PDB entry 7T8V | X-ray diffraction, 2.30 A resolution | chain A

# Chain A
Molecule: Chaetomium alpha glucosidase
From: Chaetomium thermophilum var. thermophilum DSM 1495
UniProt: G0SFD1 (G0SFD1_CHATD); residue numbers follow UniProt; this construct covers 30-809
Amino-acid sequence (819 residues; numbered -1 to 817; the number before each row is that of its first residue; numbers below 1 keep their minus sign (Met-1 is residue -1)):
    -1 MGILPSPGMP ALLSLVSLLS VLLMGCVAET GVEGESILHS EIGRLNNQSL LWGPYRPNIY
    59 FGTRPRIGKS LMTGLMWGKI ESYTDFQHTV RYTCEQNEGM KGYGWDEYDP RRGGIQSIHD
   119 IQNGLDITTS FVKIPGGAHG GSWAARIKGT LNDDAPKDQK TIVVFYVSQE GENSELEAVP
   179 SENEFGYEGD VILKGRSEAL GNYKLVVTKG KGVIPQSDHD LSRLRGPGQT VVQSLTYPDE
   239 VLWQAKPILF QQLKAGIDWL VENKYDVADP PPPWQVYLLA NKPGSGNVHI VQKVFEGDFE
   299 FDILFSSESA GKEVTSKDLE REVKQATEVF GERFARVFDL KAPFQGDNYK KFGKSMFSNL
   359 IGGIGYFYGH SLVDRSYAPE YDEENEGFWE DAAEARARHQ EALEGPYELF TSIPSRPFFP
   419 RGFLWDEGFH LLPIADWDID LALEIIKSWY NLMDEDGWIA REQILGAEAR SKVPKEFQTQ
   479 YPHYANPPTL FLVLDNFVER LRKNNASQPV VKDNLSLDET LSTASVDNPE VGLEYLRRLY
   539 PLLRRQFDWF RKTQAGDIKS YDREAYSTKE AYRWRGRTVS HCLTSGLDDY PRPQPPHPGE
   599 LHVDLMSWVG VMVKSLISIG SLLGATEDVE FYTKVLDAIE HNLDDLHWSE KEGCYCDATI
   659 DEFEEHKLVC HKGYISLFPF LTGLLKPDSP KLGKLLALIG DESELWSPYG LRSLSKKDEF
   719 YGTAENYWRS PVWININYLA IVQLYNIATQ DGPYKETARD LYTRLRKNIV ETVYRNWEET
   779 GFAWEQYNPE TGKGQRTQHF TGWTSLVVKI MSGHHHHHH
Not modelled in the structure: -1 to 35, 502-514, 814-817
Construct notes: initiating methionine (-1); expression tag (0-29, 810-817)
Cystine bridges: Cys654-Cys668
Covalent attachments: N-acetylglucosamine (NAG) linked to Asn45
Small-molecule neighbours: W9Y ((1S,2S,3R,4S,5S)-1-(hydroxymethyl)-5-[(6-{[2-nitro-4-(1H-1,2,3-triazol-1-yl)phenyl]amino}hexyl)amino]cyclohexane-1,2,3,4-tetrol): Pro412, Phe417, Arg419, Phe421, Trp423, Asp424, Lys470, Val471, Pro472, Phe475, Gly584, Asp586, Tyr725, Trp726, Trp731, Glu783, Phe798, Trp801

# Summary
Bound to chain A: compound W9Y. N-acetylglucosamine is covalently linked to Asn45.
Chain A is Chaetomium alpha glucosidase (Chaetomium thermophilum var. thermophilum DSM 1495); the structure,
Co-crystal structure of Chaetomium glucosidase I with EB-0159, was determined by X-ray diffraction, deposited
together with 7T66, 7T68 and 7T6W.
